Entry 5TSJ (electron microscopy, 8.70 A resolution (very low resolution: no residue pairs are listed; an interface is given only as per-side residue counts)); this record covers chains Q and R of the 28 polymer chains in the assembly.

[Chain Q (and R)]
Name: Vacuolar type ATP synthase subunit
From: Thermus thermophilus (strain HB8 / ATCC 27634 / DSM 579)
Notes: chain R of this document is another copy of the same molecule, construct and numbering; everything in this record applies to it too
UniProt: P74900 (P74900_THETH); residues -18 to 80 here correspond to UniProt positions 1-99 (UniProt number = residue number + 19)
Chain sequence (99 residues; each row starts with the number of its first residue; numbers below 1 keep their minus sign (Met-18 is residue -18)):
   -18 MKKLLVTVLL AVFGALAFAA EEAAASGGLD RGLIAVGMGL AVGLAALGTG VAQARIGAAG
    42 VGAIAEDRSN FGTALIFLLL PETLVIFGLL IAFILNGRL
Unresolved in the structure: -18 to 0

[Chain Q / chain R interface]
At this resolution (9 A) residue pairs are not listed: 16 residues of chain Q and 15 of chain R lie at the interface.

[Overview]
Chain Q and chain R form an interface of 16 and 15 residues respectively.
Chain Q and chain R are both Vacuolar type ATP synthase subunit (Thermus thermophilus (strain HB8 / ATCC 27634
/ DSM 579)); the structure, Thermus thermophilus V/A-ATPase bound to VH dAbs, was determined by electron
microscopy.
